PDB entry 6K5O | X-ray diffraction, 1.80 A resolution | chains A and C

Chain A:
Molecule: Vitamin D3 receptor
Source organism: Rattus norvegicus
Notes: engineered mutation(s): 165-211 deletion
Reference sequence: P13053 (VDR_RAT); residue numbers follow UniProt; this construct covers 116-158, 206-419
Chain sequence (271 residues; numbered 106 to 423; 47 numbers in that range are skipped by the numbering (no residue carries them; nothing is unmodelled there); the number before each row is that of its first residue):
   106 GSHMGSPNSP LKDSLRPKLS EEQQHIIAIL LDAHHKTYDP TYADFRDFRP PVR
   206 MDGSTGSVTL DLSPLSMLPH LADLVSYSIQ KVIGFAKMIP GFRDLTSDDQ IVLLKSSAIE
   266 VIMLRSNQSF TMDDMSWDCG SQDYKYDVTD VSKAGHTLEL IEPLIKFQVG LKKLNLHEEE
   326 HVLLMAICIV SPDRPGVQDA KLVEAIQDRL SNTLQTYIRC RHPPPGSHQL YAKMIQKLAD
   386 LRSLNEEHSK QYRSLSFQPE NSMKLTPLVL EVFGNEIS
Not modelled in the structure: 106-122, 206-218, 420-423
Construct notes: expression tag (106-115, 420-423)
Ligand contacts: D0O ((4R)-4-[(3R,5R,8R,9S,10S,13R,14S,17R)-10,13-dimethyl-3-methylsulfonyloxy-2,3,4,5,6,7,8,9,11,12,14,15,16,17-tetradecahydro-1H-cyclopenta[a]phenanthren-17-yl]pentanoic acid): Tyr143, Tyr147, Leu223, Leu226, Ala227, Leu229, Val230, Ile264, Ile267, Met268, Arg270, Ser271, Ser274, Trp282, Cys284, Tyr291, Val296, Ala299, His301, Leu305, Leu309, His393, Tyr397, Leu400, Leu410, Val414, Phe418

Chain C:
Molecule: Mediator of RNA polymerase II transcription subunit 1
Reference sequence: Q15648 (MED1_HUMAN); residues 625-637 here correspond to UniProt positions 640-652 (UniProt number = residue number + 15)
Chain sequence (13 residues; row label = number of the first residue in the row):
   625 KNHPMLMNLL KDN
Not modelled in the structure: 625, 636-637

Interface between chain A and chain C:
Pairs across the interface - 18 pairs, chain A then chain C:
  Ile238(A) - Leu633(C)
  Ile238(A) - Leu634(C)  hydrophobic
  Lys242(A) - Leu633(C)  hydrogen bond (side chain-backbone)
  Lys242(A) - Leu634(C)
  Ser252(A) - Met631(C)
  Gln255(A) - Leu634(C)
  Ile256(A) - His627(C)
  Ile256(A) - Met631(C)  hydrophobic
  Ile256(A) - Leu634(C)
  Leu259(A) - Leu634(C)  hydrophobic
  Lys260(A) - His627(C)  hydrogen bond
  Pro412(A) - Met629(C)  hydrophobic
  Leu413(A) - Met629(C)
  Glu416(A) - His627(C)
  Glu416(A) - Pro628(C)
  Glu416(A) - Met629(C)  hydrogen bond (side chain-backbone)
  Glu416(A) - Leu630(C)  hydrogen bond (side chain-backbone)
  Val417(A) - Leu630(C)  hydrophobic
Interface residues without a listed pair, chain A (13 interface residues in all): Gln235, Phe247
Interface residues without a listed pair, chain C (8 interface residues in all): Lys635

In short:
The interface between chain A and chain C involves 13 residues on one side and 8 on the other, with 4 hydrogen
bonds. Polar contacts include Lys242(A)-Leu633(C), Lys260(A)-His627(C) and Glu416(A)-Met629(C). Chain A binds
compound D0O.
Chain A is Vitamin D3 receptor (Rattus norvegicus) and chain C is Mediator of RNA polymerase II transcription
subunit 1; the structure, Development of Novel Lithocholic Acid Derivatives as Vitamin D Receptor Agonists,
was determined by X-ray diffraction.
